PDB entry 3ZM4 | X-ray diffraction, 2.37 A resolution | chain A

Chain A:
Name: Dual specificity mitogen-activated protein kinase kinase 1
From: Homo sapiens
Notes: EC 2.7.12.2
Reference sequence: Q02750 (MP2K1_HUMAN); numbering as in UniProt (aligned over 37-383)
Amino-acid sequence (348 residues; row label = number of the first residue in the row):
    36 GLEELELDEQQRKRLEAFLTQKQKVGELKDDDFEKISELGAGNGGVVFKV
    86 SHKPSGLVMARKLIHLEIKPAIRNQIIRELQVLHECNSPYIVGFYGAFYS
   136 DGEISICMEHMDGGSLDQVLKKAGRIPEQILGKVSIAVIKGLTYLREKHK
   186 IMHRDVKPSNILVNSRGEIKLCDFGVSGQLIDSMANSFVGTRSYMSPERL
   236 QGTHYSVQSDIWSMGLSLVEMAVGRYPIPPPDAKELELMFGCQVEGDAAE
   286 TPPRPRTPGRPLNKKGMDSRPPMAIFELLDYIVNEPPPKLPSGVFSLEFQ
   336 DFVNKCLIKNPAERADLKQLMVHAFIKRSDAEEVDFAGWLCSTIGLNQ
Unresolved in the structure: 36-39, 221-224, 278-306, 352, 383
Sequence notes: expression tag (36); engineered mutation N298 (Ser in Q02750), K299 (Ser in Q02750), K300 (Tyr in Q02750)
Small-molecule neighbours: 22T (7-chloranyl-6-[(3S)-pyrrolidin-3-yl]oxy-2H-isoquinolin-1-one): L74, G75, A76, G77, V82, A95, V127, M143, E144, H145, M146, G149, S150, Q153, S194, N195, L197, C207
UniProt features mapped onto this chain:
  - region: E270 to P307 (RAF1-binding)
  - active site: D190 (Proton acceptor)
  - binding site (ATP): L74 to V82, K97, M143 to M146, S150 to Q153, K192 to N195, D208
  - binding site (U0126): K97, D208 to V211
  - binding site (K-252a): E144 to M146, S194
  - modified residue: S218 (Phosphoserine), S222 (Phosphoserine), T286 (Phosphothreonine), T292 (Phosphothreonine)
  - natural variant: F53 (F53S: In CFC3), Q56 (Q56P: In MEL), K57 (K57E: In MEL; K57N: In MEL), G128 (G128V: In CFC3), Y130 (Y130C: In CFC3)
  - mutagenesis: K97 (K97A: Loss of catalytic activity. Strongly reduces phosphorylation upon UV irradiation; K97R: Loss of catalytic activity. No effect on BRAF-KSR1 or BRAF-KSR2 dimerization), S150 (S150A: No loss of activity), S212 (S212A: No loss of activity), S218 (S218A: Loss of catalytic activity. No effect on BRAF-KSR1 dimerization; when associated with A-222; S218D: No effect on BRAF-KSR1 dimerization; when associated with D-222), M219 (M219V: Increases interaction with KSR1 and BRAF; M219W: Increases interaction with KSR1 and BRAF; when associated with L-220), A220 (A220L: Increases interaction with KSR1 and BRAF; when associated with w-219), N221 (N221Y: Increases interaction with KSR1 and BRAF), S222 (S222A: Loss of catalytic activity. No effect on BRAF-KSR1 dimerization; when associated with A-218; S222D: No effect on BRAF-KSR1 dimerization; when associated with D-218), F311 (F311S: Loss of interaction with BRAF and KSR1. Loss of BRAF-KSR1 dimerization)

Summary:
Ligands of chain A: compound 22T. Curated annotation (UniProt) lists active-site residue D190, 23 ATP-binding
residues, 5 U0126-binding residues and 4 K-252a-binding residues.
Chain A is Dual specificity mitogen-activated protein kinase kinase 1 (Homo sapiens); the structure, Crystal
structure of MEK1 in complex with fragment 1, was determined by X-ray diffraction together with 3ZLS, 3ZLW,
3ZLX and 3ZLY from the same study.
